Entry 1QH8 (X-ray diffraction, 1.60 A resolution); this record covers chains B and C of the 4 polymer chains in the assembly.

Chain B:
Molecule: Protein (nitrogenase molybdenum iron protein)
Source organism: Klebsiella pneumoniae
Notes: EC 1.18.6.1
UniProtKB: P09772 (NIFK_KLEPN); residues 1-519 here correspond to UniProt positions 2-520 (UniProt number = residue number + 1)
Chain sequence (519 residues; numbered 1 to 519; the number before each row is that of its first residue):
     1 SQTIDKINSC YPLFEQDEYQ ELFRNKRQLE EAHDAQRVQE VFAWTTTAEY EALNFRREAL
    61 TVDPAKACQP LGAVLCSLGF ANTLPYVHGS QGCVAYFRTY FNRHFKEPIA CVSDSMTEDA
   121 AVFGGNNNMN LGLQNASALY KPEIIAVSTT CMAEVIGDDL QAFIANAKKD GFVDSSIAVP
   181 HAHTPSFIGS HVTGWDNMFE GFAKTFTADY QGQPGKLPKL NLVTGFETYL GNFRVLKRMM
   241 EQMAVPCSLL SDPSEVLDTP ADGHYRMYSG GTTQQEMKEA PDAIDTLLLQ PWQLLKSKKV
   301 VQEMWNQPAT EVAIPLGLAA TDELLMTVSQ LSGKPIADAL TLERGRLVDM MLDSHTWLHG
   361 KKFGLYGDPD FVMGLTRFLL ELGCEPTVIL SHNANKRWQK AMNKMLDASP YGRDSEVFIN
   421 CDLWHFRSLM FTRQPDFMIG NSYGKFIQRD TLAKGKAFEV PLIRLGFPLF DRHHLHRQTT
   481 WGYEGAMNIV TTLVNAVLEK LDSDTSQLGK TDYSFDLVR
Bound ions: fe(8)-S(7) cluster Fe: Cys68, Cys93, Cys151, Ser186 (shared with 3 residues of chain A); Mg2+ site 1: Lys106, Glu107 (shared with 2 residues of chain D); Mg2+ site 2: Asp349, Asp353 (shared with 2 residues of chain D); Mg2+ site 3 near Asp407 (its only coordinating residue here)
Small-molecule neighbours: fe(8)-S(7) cluster (CLF): Cys68, Pro70, Ser90, Gly92, Cys93, Tyr96, Phe97, Thr150, Cys151, Ser186
Swiss-Prot annotation at these positions:
  - binding site ([8Fe-7S] cluster): Cys68, Cys93, Cys151, Ser186

Chain C:
Molecule: Protein (nitrogenase molybdenum iron protein)
Source organism: Klebsiella pneumoniae
Notes: EC 1.18.6.1
UniProtKB: P00466 (NIFD_KLEPN); residues 1-478 here correspond to UniProt positions 3-480 (UniProt number = residue number + 2)
Chain sequence (478 residues; row label = number of the first residue in the row):
     1 TNATGERNLA LIQEVLEVFP ETARKERRKH MMVSDPKMKS VGKCIISNRK SQPGVMTVRG
    61 CAYAGSKGVV FGPIKDMAHI SHGPVGCGQY SRAGRRNYYT GVSGVDSFGT LNFTSDFQER
   121 DIVFGGDKKL SKLIEEMELL FPLTKGITIQ SECPVGLIGD DISAVANASS KALDKPVIPV
   181 RCEGFRGVSQ SLGHHIANDV VRDWILNNRE GQPFETTPYD VAIIGDYNIG GDAWASRILL
   241 EEMGLRVVAQ WSGDGTLVEM ENTPFVKLNL VHCYRSMNYI ARHMEEKHQI PWMEYNFFGP
   301 TKIAESLRKI ADQFDDTIRA NAEAVIARYE GQMAAIIAKY RPRLEGRKVL LYMGGLRPRH
   361 VIGAYEDLGM EIIAAGYEFA HNDDYDRTLP DLKEGTLLFD DASSYELEAF VKALKPDLIG
   421 SGIKEKYIFQ KMGVPFRQMH SWDYSGPYHG YDGFAIFARD MDMTLNNPAW NELTAPWL
Differences from the reference sequence: conflict Val85 (Ala87 in P00466), Gly94 (Glu96 in P09772)
Bound ions: fe(8)-S(7) cluster Fe: Cys61, Cys87, Cys153 (shared with 4 residues of chain D); fe-mo-s cluster Fe near Cys273 (its only coordinating residue here)
Small-molecule neighbours:
  - fe-mo-s cluster (CFM): Val69, Arg95, His194, Tyr227, Ile229, Cys273, Arg275, Ser276, Met353, Gly354, Gly355, Leu356, Arg357, Pro358, Phe379, Met439, His440
  - fe(8)-S(7) cluster (CLF): Cys61, Tyr63, Pro84, Val85, Gly86, Cys87, Tyr90, Glu152, Cys153, Gly184
  - 3-hydroxy-3-carboxy-adipic acid (HCA): Ala64, Gly94, Arg95, Gln190, Gly422, Ile423, Lys424, Gln438, His440
Swiss-Prot annotation at these positions:
  - binding site ([8Fe-7S] cluster): Cys61, Cys87, Cys153
  - binding site ([7Fe-Mo-9S-C-homocitryl] cluster): Cys273, His440

Chain B / chain C interface:
Pairs across the interface - 44 pairs, chain B then chain C:
  Leu318(B) - Glu472(C)
  Asp322(B) - Pro476(C)
  Asp322(B) - Trp477(C)
  Met326(B) - Pro476(C)  hydrophobic
  Met326(B) - Trp477(C)  hydrophobic
  Ile336(B) - Trp477(C)  hydrophobic
  Thr341(B) - Trp477(C)
  Arg344(B) - Glu472(C)  salt bridge
  Arg344(B) - Leu473(C)
  Arg344(B) - Thr474(C)
  Arg344(B) - Ala475(C)
  Arg344(B) - Pro476(C)
  Arg344(B) - Trp477(C)
  Val348(B) - Glu472(C)
  Asp349(B) - Lys431(C)  salt bridge
  Leu352(B) - Gln430(C)
  Leu352(B) - Ala469(C)  hydrophobic
  Leu352(B) - Trp470(C)  hydrophobic
  Asp353(B) - Tyr427(C)
  Asp353(B) - Gln430(C)  hydrogen bond
  His355(B) - Thr464(C)  hydrogen bond
  His355(B) - Asn467(C)
  Thr356(B) - Arg437(C)
  Thr356(B) - Asp443(C)
  Thr356(B) - Met463(C)
  Trp357(B) - Tyr444(C)  hydrophobic
  His359(B) - Met463(C)
  His359(B) - Asn467(C)  hydrogen bond
  Glu381(B) - Pro468(C)
  Gly383(B) - Pro468(C)
  Tyr411(B) - Pro468(C)
  Tyr483(B) - Trp477(C)
  Leu508(B) - Val102(C)  hydrophobic
  Leu508(B) - Ser103(C)
  Gly509(B) - Gly101(C)
  Tyr513(B) - Tyr98(C)
  Tyr513(B) - Tyr99(C)
  Ser514(B) - Tyr98(C)  hydrogen bond
  Asp516(B) - Arg96(C)  salt bridge
  Asp516(B) - Tyr98(C)  hydrogen bond
  Leu517(B) - Arg92(C)
  Leu517(B) - Ala93(C)
  Val518(B) - Tyr444(C)
  Arg519(B) - Tyr444(C)
Also at the interface, not in a pair above, chain B (30 interface residues in all): Met351, Leu380, Leu382, Asp512
Also at the interface, not in a pair above, chain C (29 interface residues in all): Thr100, Trp234, Asn466

In short:
30 residues of chain B face 29 of chain C across their interface, with 5 hydrogen bonds and 3 salt bridges.
Polar contacts include Arg344(B)-Glu472(C), Asp349(B)-Lys431(C) and Asp516(B)-Arg96(C). Ligands of chain B:
fe(8)-S(7) cluster. Bound to chain C: 3-hydroxy-3-carboxy-adipic acid, fe-mo-s cluster and fe(8)-S(7) cluster.
Here chain B is Protein (nitrogenase molybdenum iron protein) and chain C is Protein (nitrogenase molybdenum
iron protein), both from Klebsiella pneumoniae. Entry 1QH8 (Nitrogenase mofe protein from klebsiella
pneumoniae, as-crystallized (mixed oxidation) state) was determined by X-ray diffraction together with 1QGU
and 1QH1 from the same study.
